PDB entry 8TV2 | X-ray diffraction, 2.65 A resolution | chains D and E

# Chain D
Molecule: S1C variant of Fab_L1 heavy chain
From: Homo sapiens
Chain sequence (237 residues; row label = number of the first residue in the row; note: 8 numbers in that range are skipped by the numbering (no residue carries them; nothing is unmodelled there)):
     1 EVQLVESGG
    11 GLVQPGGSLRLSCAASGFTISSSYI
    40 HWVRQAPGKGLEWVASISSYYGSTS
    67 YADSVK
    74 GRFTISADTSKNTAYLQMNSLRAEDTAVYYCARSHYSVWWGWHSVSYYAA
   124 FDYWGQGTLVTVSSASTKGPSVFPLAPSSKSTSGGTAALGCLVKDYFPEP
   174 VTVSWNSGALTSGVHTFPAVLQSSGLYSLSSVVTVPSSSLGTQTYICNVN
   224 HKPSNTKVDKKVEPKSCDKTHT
Not modelled in the structure: 241-245
Disulfides: Cys23-Cys104, Cys164-Cys220
Metal / ion sites: Na+ near Tyr169 (its only coordinating residue here)

# Chain E
Molecule: S1C variant of Fab_L1 light chain
From: Homo sapiens
Notes: engineered mutation(s): SPHAGLSSP replaced by QGTTS; Q165S, K167Y
Chain sequence (211 residues; each row starts with the number of its first residue; note: 21 numbers in that range are skipped by the numbering (no residue carries them; nothing is unmodelled there)):
     1 DIQMTQSPSSLSASVGDRVTITCRASQSVSSA
    39 VAWYQQKPGKAPKLLIYSAS
    66 SLYSGVP
    74 SRFSGSR
    83 SGTDFTLTISSLQPEDFATYYCQQGSAPF
   115 TFGQGTKVEIKRTVAAPSVFIFPPSDEQLKSGTASVVCLLNNFYPREAKV
   165 SWYVDNALQSGNSQESVTEQDSKDSTYSLSSTLTLSKADYEKHKVYACEV
   215 TQGTTS
   223 VTKSFNRGEC
Not modelled in the structure: 1
Disulfides: Cys23-Cys104, Cys152-Cys212

# Interface between chain D and chain E
Residue-residue contacts (73; chain D residue first):
  Gln44(D) - Gln44(E)  hydrogen bond
  Gln44(D) - Tyr103(E)  hydrogen bond
  Gly49(D) - Tyr103(E)
  Leu50(D) - Pro50(E)  hydrophobic
  Leu50(D) - Tyr103(E)  hydrophobic
  Leu50(D) - Phe116(E)
  Trp52(D) - Pro110(E)
  Trp52(D) - Phe111(E)
  Tyr103(D) - Gln44(E)
  Tyr103(D) - Lys48(E)  hydrogen bond (side chain-backbone)
  Tyr103(D) - Ala49(E)  hydrophobic
  His108(D) - Tyr55(E)
  Tyr109(D) - Tyr55(E)
  Tyr109(D) - Ser56(E)  hydrogen bond
  Tyr121(D) - Ser30(E)  hydrogen bond
  Tyr121(D) - Ala32(E)  hydrophobic
  Tyr121(D) - Gly107(E)
  Ala122(D) - Gln105(E)  hydrogen bond (backbone-side chain)
  Ala122(D) - Gly107(E)  hydrogen bond (backbone-backbone)
  Ala122(D) - Phe111(E)  hydrophobic
  Ala123(D) - Tyr42(E)
  Ala123(D) - Tyr55(E)  hydrophobic
  Phe124(D) - Tyr42(E)  hydrogen bond (backbone-side chain)
  Phe124(D) - Leu52(E)
  Phe124(D) - Gln105(E)
  Asp125(D) - Leu52(E)
  Asp125(D) - Tyr68(E)
  Tyr126(D) - Tyr68(E)
  Trp127(D) - Tyr42(E)  hydrophobic
  Trp127(D) - Ala49(E)  hydrophobic
  Trp127(D) - Pro50(E)
  Gly128(D) - Ala49(E)
  Phe146(D) - Ser139(E)
  Phe146(D) - Glu141(E)
  Phe146(D) - Gln142(E)
  Pro147(D) - Ser139(E)
  Pro147(D) - Glu141(E)
  Leu148(D) - Phe136(E)
  Leu148(D) - Val151(E)  hydrophobic
  Ala149(D) - Phe136(E)
  Ser151(D) - Cys232(E)  hydrogen bond (side chain-backbone)
  Thr155(D) - Lys225(E)  hydrogen bond (backbone-side chain)
  Ser156(D) - Ser132(E)
  Ser156(D) - Val133(E)  hydrogen bond (side chain-backbone)
  Ser156(D) - Phe134(E)
  Ser156(D) - Lys225(E)
  Gly157(D) - Ser132(E)
  Thr159(D) - Phe134(E)
  Ala160(D) - Phe134(E)
  Ala161(D) - Phe134(E)  hydrophobic
  Ala161(D) - Phe136(E)
  Leu162(D) - Phe136(E)  hydrophobic
  Leu165(D) - Ser149(E)
  Lys167(D) - Gln142(E)
  Lys167(D) - Ser149(E)
  Lys167(D) - Thr198(E)
  His188(D) - Asn155(E)
  His188(D) - Asn156(E)  hydrogen bond
  His188(D) - Ser192(E)  hydrogen bond
  Phe190(D) - Ser180(E)
  Phe190(D) - Ser192(E)
  Phe190(D) - Leu193(E)
  Phe190(D) - Ser194(E)
  Pro191(D) - Ser180(E)  hydrogen bond (backbone-side chain)
  Pro191(D) - Val181(E)
  Val193(D) - Gln178(E)
  Val193(D) - Glu179(E)
  Val193(D) - Ser180(E)
  Gln195(D) - Gln178(E)
  Val205(D) - Leu153(E)  hydrophobic
  Thr207(D) - Asn155(E)
  Ser239(D) - Cys232(E)
  Cys240(D) - Cys232(E)  disulfide
Interface residues without a listed pair, chain D (47 interface residues in all): His40, Val42, Lys48, Glu51, Pro150, Ser154, Leu194, Ser196, Lys238
Interface residues without a listed pair, chain E (47 interface residues in all): Ala40, Gly47, Ser108, Pro137, Asp140, Thr182, Thr196, Ser226
Disulfides between the chains: Cys240(D)-Cys232(E)

# Overview
The chain D/chain E interface involves 47 residues from each chain, with 1 disulfide bond and 14 hydrogen
bonds. Polar contacts include Gln44(D)-Gln44(E), Gln44(D)-Tyr103(E) and Tyr103(D)-Lys48(E).
Here chain D is S1C variant of Fab_L1 heavy chain and chain E is S1C variant of Fab_L1 light chain, both from
Homo sapiens. Entry 8TV2 (Structure of apo FabS1C_L1) was determined by X-ray diffraction, deposited together
with 8TV5, 8TRV and 8TV1.
